Entry 3SUW (X-ray diffraction, 1.90 A resolution); this record covers chain A.

# Chain A
Protein: Beta-hexosaminidase
Notes: EC 3.2.1.52
UniProtKB: D0VX21 (D0VX21_PAESP); residues -2 to 502 here correspond to UniProt positions 1-505 (UniProt number = residue number + 3)
Chain sequence (525 residues; row label = number of the first residue in the row; numbers below 1 keep their minus sign (Met-22 is residue -22)):
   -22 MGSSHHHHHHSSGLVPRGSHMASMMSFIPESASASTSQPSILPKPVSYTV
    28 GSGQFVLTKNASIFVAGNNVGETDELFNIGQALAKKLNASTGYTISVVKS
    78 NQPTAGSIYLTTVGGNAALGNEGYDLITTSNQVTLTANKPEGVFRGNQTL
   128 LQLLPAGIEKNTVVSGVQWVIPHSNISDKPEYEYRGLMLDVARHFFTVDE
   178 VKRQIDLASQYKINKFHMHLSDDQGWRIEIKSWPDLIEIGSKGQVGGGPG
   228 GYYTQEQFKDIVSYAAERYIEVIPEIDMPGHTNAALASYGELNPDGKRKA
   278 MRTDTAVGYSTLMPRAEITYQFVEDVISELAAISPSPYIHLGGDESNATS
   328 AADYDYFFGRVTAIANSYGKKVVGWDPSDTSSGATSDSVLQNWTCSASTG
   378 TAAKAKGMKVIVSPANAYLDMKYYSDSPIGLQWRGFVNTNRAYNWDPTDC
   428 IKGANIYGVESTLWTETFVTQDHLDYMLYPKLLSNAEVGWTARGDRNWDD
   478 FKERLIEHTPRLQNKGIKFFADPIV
Unresolved in the structure: -22 to -17, -1 to 13
Sequence notes: expression tag (-22 to -3)
Disulfide bonds: Cys372-Cys427
Residues lining bound ligands: 6-acetamido-6-deoxy-castanospermine (GC2): Arg170, Asp199, His258, Thr282, Asp321, Glu322, Trp352, Trp370, Tyr395, Leu408, Trp410, Trp441, Glu443

# Summary
Chain A binds 6-acetamido-6-deoxy-castanospermine.
Chain A is Beta-hexosaminidase; the structure, Crystal structure of beta-hexosaminidase from Paenibacillus sp.
TS12 in complex with NHAc-CAS, was determined by X-ray diffraction (same publication as 3SUR, 3SUS, 3SUT, 3SUU
and 3SUV).
